PDB entry 3IYB | electron microscopy, 10.00 A resolution (very low resolution: no residue pairs are listed; an interface is given only as per-side residue counts) | chains 1 and 4 of the 5 polymer chains in the assembly

# Chain 1
Name: Genome polyprotein
Organism: Human poliovirus 1 Mahoney
Notes: EC 3.4.22.29, 3.6.1.15, 3.4.22.28, 2.7.7.48
UniProt: P03300 (POLG_POL1M); residues 68-302 here correspond to UniProt positions 647-881 (UniProt number = residue number + 579)
Chain sequence (235 residues; numbered 68 to 302; the number before each row is that of its first residue):
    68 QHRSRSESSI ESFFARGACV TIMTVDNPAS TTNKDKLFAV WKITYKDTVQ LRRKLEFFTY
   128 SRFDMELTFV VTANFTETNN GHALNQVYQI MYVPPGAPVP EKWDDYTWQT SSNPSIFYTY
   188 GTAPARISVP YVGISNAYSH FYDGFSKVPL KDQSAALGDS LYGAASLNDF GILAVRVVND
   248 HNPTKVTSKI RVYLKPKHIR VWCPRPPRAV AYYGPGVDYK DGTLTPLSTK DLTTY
Curated features (UniProtKB/Swiss-Prot):
  - site: Tyr302 (Cleavage)

# Chain 4
Name: Genome polyprotein
Organism: Human poliovirus 1 Mahoney
Notes: EC 3.4.22.29, 3.6.1.15, 3.4.22.28, 2.7.7.48
UniProt: P03300 (POLG_POL1M); numbering as in UniProt (aligned over 97-341)
Chain sequence (245 residues; row label = number of the first residue in the row):
    97 AANSVVAYGR WPEYLRDSEA NPVDQPTEPD VAACRFYTLD TVSWTKESRG WWWKLPDALR
   157 DMGLFGQNMY YHYLGRSGYT VHVQCNASKF HQGALGVFAV PEMCLAGDSN TTTMHTSYQN
   217 ANPGEKGGTF TGTFTPDNNQ TSPARRFCPV DYLLGNGTLL GNAFVFPHQI INLRTNNCAT
   277 LVLPYVNSLS IDSMVKHNNW GIAILPLAPL NFASESSPEI PITLTIAPMC CEFNGLRNIT
   337 LPRLQ
Disordered / not traced: 114-126
Curated features (UniProtKB/Swiss-Prot):
  - site: Gln341 (Cleavage)
  - mutagenesis: His264 (H264G/T: Complete loss of VP0 cleavage)

# How chain 1 and chain 4 interact
At this resolution (10 A) residue pairs are not listed: 8 residues of chain 1 and 7 of chain 4 lie at the interface.

# In short
Chain 1 and chain 4 form an interface of 8 and 7 residues respectively. UniProt lists one mutagenesis site on
chain 4.
Chain 1 is Genome polyprotein and chain 4 is Genome polyprotein, both from Human poliovirus 1 Mahoney; the
structure, Poliovirus early RNA-release intermediate, was determined by electron microscopy (same publication
as 3IYC).
